PDB entry 3N4T | X-ray diffraction, 2.20 A resolution | chain A

[Chain A]
Name: APH(2'')-Id
Source organism: Enterococcus casseliflavus
UniProtKB: O68183 (O68183_ENTCA); numbering as in UniProt (aligned over 1-301)
Sequence (301 residues; row label = number of the first residue in the row):
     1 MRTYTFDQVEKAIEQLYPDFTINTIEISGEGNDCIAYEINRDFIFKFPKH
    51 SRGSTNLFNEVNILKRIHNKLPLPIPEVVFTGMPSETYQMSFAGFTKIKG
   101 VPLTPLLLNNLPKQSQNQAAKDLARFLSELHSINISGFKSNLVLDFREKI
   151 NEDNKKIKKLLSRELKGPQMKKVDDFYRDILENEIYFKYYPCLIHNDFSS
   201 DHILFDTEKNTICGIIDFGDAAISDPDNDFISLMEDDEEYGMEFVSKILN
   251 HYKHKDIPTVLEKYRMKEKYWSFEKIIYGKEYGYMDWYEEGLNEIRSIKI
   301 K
Disordered / not traced: 298-301
From the paper describing this entry:
  - catalytic residues: Asp197 (proposed by the authors, not directly observed)
  - conformationally variable residues (helix shift): Trp271

[Summary]
The paper reports the catalytic residue Asp197; conformational variability at Trp271.
Chain A is APH(2'')-Id (Enterococcus casseliflavus); the structure, apo APH(2")-IVa form I, was determined by
X-ray diffraction, deposited together with 3N4U and 3N4V.
